Entry 1I86 (X-ray diffraction, 1.50 A resolution); this record covers chain A.

# Chain A
Protein: Chalcone synthase 2
Source organism: Medicago sativa
Notes: EC 2.3.1.74
UniProtKB: P30074 (CHS2_MEDSA); residues 1-389 here = UniProt positions 1-389
Amino-acid sequence (389 residues; numbered 1 to 389; the number before each row is that of its first residue):
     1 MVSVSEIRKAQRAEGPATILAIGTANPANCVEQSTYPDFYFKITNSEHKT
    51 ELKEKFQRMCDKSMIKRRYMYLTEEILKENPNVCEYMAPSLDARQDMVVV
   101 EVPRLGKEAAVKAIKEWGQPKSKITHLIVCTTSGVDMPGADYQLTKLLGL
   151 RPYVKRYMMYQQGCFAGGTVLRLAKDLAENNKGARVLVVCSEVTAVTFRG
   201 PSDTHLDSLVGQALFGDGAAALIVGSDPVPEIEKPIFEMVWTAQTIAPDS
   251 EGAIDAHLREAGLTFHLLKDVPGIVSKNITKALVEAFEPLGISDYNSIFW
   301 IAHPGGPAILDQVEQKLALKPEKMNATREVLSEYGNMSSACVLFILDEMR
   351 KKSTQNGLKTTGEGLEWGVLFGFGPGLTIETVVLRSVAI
Modified residues: Cys164 (3-sulfinoalanine; CSD)
Sequence notes: modified residue (164); engineered mutation Ala256 (Gly in P30074)
Curated features (UniProtKB/Swiss-Prot):
  - active site: Cys164 (Acyl-thioester intermediate)
  - binding site (CoA): Lys55 to Lys62, Ala308
  - binding site (substrate): Thr197, Gly216, Asp217

# Overview
From UniProt: active-site residue Cys164, 9 CoA-binding residues and 3 substrate-binding residues.
Chain A is Chalcone synthase 2 (Medicago sativa); the structure, Chalcone synthase, G256A mutant, was
determined by X-ray diffraction, deposited together with 1I88, 1I89 and 1I8B.
